8KFT - chains A and D of the 5 polymer chains in the assembly; structure by X-ray diffraction, 2.43 A resolution.

[Chain A]
Name: Holliday junction resolvase MOC1, chloroplastic
Organism: Zea mays
UniProt: B4FCI7 (B4FCI7_MAIZE); numbering as in UniProt (aligned over 109-271)
Sequence (163 residues; row label = number of the first residue in the row):
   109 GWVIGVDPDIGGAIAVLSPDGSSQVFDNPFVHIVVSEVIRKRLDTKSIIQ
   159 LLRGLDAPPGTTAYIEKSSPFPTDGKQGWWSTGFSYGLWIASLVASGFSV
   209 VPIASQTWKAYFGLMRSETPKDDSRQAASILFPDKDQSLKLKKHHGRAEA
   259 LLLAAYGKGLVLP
Bound ions: Mn2+: Asp115, Glu257 (shared with 1 residue of chain E)
From the paper describing this entry:
  - Mn2+ coordination: Asp115, Glu257
  - conformationally variable residues: Glu257
  - mutagenesis - D115N, K229A, H253A, H253D: decreased catalytic activity
  - catalytic residues: Lys229 (proposed by the authors, not directly observed)
  - mutagenesis - H253K: abolished catalytic activity on HJ

[Chain D]
Molecule: 25-nt DNA strand
Sequence (25 nucleotides; row label = number of the first residue in the row):
     1 ATCTGCAGGGTCTGGTTTCCAGACC

[How chain A and chain D interact]
Contacting residue pairs (27; chain A residue first):
  Glu174(A) - DC25(D)  phosphate contact
  Lys175(A) - DC12(D)  phosphate contact
  Lys175(A) - DT13(D)  salt bridge to the phosphate
  Ser177(A) - DG10(D)  hydrogen bond to the base
  Ser177(A) - DT11(D)  sugar contact
  Ser177(A) - DC25(D)  base contact
  Pro178(A) - DG10(D)  base contact
  Pro178(A) - DC25(D)  base contact
  Phe179(A) - DG10(D)  base contact
  Phe179(A) - DC24(D)  base contact
  Phe179(A) - DC25(D)  stacking on the base
  Pro180(A) - DG10(D)  base contact
  Asp182(A) - DC25(D)  hydrogen bond to the base
  Trp187(A) - DG10(D)  sugar contact
  Ala212(A) - DC12(D)  phosphate contact
  Ser213(A) - DC24(D)  sugar contact
  Gln214(A) - DC12(D)  base contact
  Gln214(A) - DA23(D)  hydrogen bond to the base
  Gln214(A) - DC24(D)  hydrogen bond to the sugar
  Thr215(A) - DT13(D)  sugar contact
  Lys217(A) - DC24(D)  phosphate contact
  Lys217(A) - DC25(D)  salt bridge to the phosphate
  Met223(A) - DA23(D)  phosphate contact
  Met223(A) - DC24(D)  phosphate contact
  Arg224(A) - DA23(D)  salt bridge to the phosphate
  Arg224(A) - DC24(D)  hydrogen bond to the phosphate
  Pro228(A) - DC25(D)  phosphate contact
Other interface residues (no listed pair), chain A (18 interface residues in all): Asp117, Ser225

[Summary]
18 residues of chain A and 7 residues of chain D are in contact, with 5 hydrogen bonds, 3 salt bridges and 1
aromatic stacking contact. Polar contacts include Ser177(A)-DG10(D), Asp182(A)-DC25(D) and Gln214(A)-DA23(D).
The paper reports the catalytic residue Lys229(A); D115N, K229A and H253A of chain A, among others, reduce
catalytic activity; 5 substitutions were tested in all.
Here chain A is Holliday junction resolvase MOC1, chloroplastic (Zea mays) and chain D is a 25-nt DNA strand.
Entry 8KFT (Crystal structure of ZmMOC1 in complex with a nicked Holliday junction soaked in Mn2+ for 15 ...)
was determined by X-ray diffraction together with 8KFR, 8KFS, 8KFU, 8KFV and 8KFW from the same study.
